Entry 3OEV (X-ray diffraction, 2.85 A resolution); this record covers chains L and M of the 28 polymer chains in the assembly.

# Chain L
Protein: Proteasome component C5
Source organism: Saccharomyces cerevisiae
Notes: EC 3.4.25.1
UniProt: P23724 (PSB1_YEAST); the construct lacks a stretch of the UniProt sequence and is renumbered around it, so the offset changes along the chain: -9 to -1 = UniProt 20-28; 1-70 = UniProt 29-98; 71-106 = UniProt 100-135; 107-144 = UniProt 138-175; 2 more segments
Amino-acid sequence (222 residues; numbered -9 to 194 plus 20 insertion-coded residues; 2 numbers in that range are skipped by the numbering (no residue carries them; nothing is unmodelled there); the number before each row is that of its first residue; a row labelled like 106A-106B holds insertion residues (106A, then the next letters in order); numbers below 1 keep their minus sign (Gln-9 is residue -9)):
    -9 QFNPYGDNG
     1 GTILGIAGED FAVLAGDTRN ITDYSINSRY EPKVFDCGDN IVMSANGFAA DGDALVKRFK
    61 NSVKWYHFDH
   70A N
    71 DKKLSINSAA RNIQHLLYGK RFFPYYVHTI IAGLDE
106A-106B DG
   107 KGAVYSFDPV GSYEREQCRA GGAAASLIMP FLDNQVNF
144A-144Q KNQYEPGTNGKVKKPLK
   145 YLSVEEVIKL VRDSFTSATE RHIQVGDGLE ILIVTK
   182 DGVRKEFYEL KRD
Bound ions: Mg2+ site 1: Ser75, Ser78 (shared with 1 residue of chain D); Mg2+ site 2: Thr163, His166, Val169
Ligand contacts: 3OE (4-(benzyloxy)-N-[(2S,3R)-3-hydroxy-1-{[(2S)-1-{[(3-methylthiophen-2-yl)methyl]amino}-1-oxo-4-phenylbutan-2-yl]amino}-1-oxobutan-2-yl]benzamide): Tyr-5, Pro94, Tyr96, Asp114, Pro115, Val116, Ser118

# Chain M
Protein: Proteasome component PRE4
Source organism: Saccharomyces cerevisiae
Notes: EC 3.4.25.1
UniProt: P30657 (PSB4_YEAST); the construct lacks a stretch of the UniProt sequence and is renumbered around it, so the offset changes along the chain: -8 to -1 = UniProt 34-41; 1-70 = UniProt 42-111; 71-92 = UniProt 117-138; 93-105 = UniProt 141-153; 3 more segments
Amino-acid sequence (233 residues; numbered -8 to 211 plus 17 insertion-coded residues; 4 numbers in that range are skipped by the numbering (no residue carries them; nothing is unmodelled there); the number before each row is that of its first residue; a row labelled like 70A-70E holds insertion residues (70A, then the next letters in order); numbers below 1 keep their minus sign (Thr-8 is residue -8)):
    -8 TQQPIVTG
     1 TSVISMKYDN GVIIAADNLG SYGSLLRFNG VERLIPVGDN TVVGISGDIS DMQHIERLLK
    61 DLVTENAYDN
70A-70E PLADA
    71 EEALEPSYIF EYLATVMYQR RS
92A-92B KM
    93 NPLWNAIIVA GVQ
105A-105B SN
   106 GDQFLRYVNL LGVTYSSPTL ATGFGAHMAN PLLRKV
141A-141G VDRESDI
   144 PKTTVQVAEE AIVNAMRVLY YRDARSSRNF SLAIIDKN
  181A T
   183 GLTFKKNLQV ENMKWDFAKD IKGYGTQKI

# Interface between chain L and chain M
Residue-residue contacts (41):
  Gln-9(L) with Thr-8(M)
  Phe-8(L) with Arg91(M); Pro94(M), hydrophobic; Trp96(M), hydrophobic; Leu115(M), hydrophobic; Leu116(M), hydrophobic
  Asn-7(L) with Leu116(M)
  Pro-6(L) with Arg91(M), hydrogen bond (backbone-side chain); Met92B(M), hydrophobic; Leu116(M)
  Tyr-5(L) with Arg91(M)
  Asn-2(L) with Val118(M)
  Asn20(L) with Tyr120(M)
  Ser25(L) with His132(M), hydrogen bond
  Ile26(L) with Arg139(M), hydrogen bond (backbone-side chain)
  Asn27(L) with Tyr120(M), hydrogen bond; Ser122(M); Arg139(M)
  Ser28(L) with Ser121(M), hydrogen bond (side chain-backbone); Ser122(M)
  Glu31(L) with Arg111(M), salt bridge; Tyr120(M); Ser121(M), hydrogen bond (side chain-backbone)
  Phe48(L) with Arg91(M); Leu116(M); Val118(M), hydrophobic
  Ala50(L) with Tyr88(M); Leu116(M); Gly117(M); Val118(M)
  Asp51(L) with Tyr88(M), hydrogen bond; Arg91(M), salt bridge
  Asp53(L) with Thr119(M), hydrogen bond
  Ala54(L) with Tyr88(M)
  Lys57(L) with Glu81(M), salt bridge
  Phe93(L) with Arg91(M); Ser92(M)
  Tyr95(L) with Tyr88(M)
  Glu190(L) with Arg141C(M), salt bridge
  Arg193(L) with Asp141B(M), salt bridge; Arg141C(M)
Also at the interface, not in a pair above, chain L (25 interface residues in all): Gly-4, Arg29, Tyr30
Also at the interface, not in a pair above, chain M (22 interface residues in all): Leu125

# Overview
25 residues of chain L and 22 residues of chain M are in contact; the contacts include 8 hydrogen bonds and 5
salt bridges. Among the polar pairs are Glu31(L)-Arg111(M), Asp51(L)-Arg91(M) and Lys57(L)-Glu81(M). Bound to
chain L: compound 3OE.
Here chain L is Proteasome component C5 and chain M is Proteasome component PRE4, both from Saccharomyces
cerevisiae. Entry 3OEV (Structure of yeast 20S open-gate proteasome with Compound 25) was determined by X-ray
diffraction together with 3SDI, 3SDK and 3OEU from the same study.
